PDB entry 8QFK | X-ray diffraction, 1.11 A resolution | chain AAA

[Chain AAA]
Protein: Carbonic anhydrase 2
Source organism: Homo sapiens
Notes: EC 4.2.1.1
UniProt: P00918 (CAH2_HUMAN); the author numbering skips numbers that UniProt does not, so the offset changes along the chain: 1-125 = UniProt 1-125; 127-261 = UniProt 126-260
Sequence (260 residues; row label = number of the first residue in the row; note: 1 number in that range is skipped by the numbering (no residue carries it; nothing is unmodelled there)):
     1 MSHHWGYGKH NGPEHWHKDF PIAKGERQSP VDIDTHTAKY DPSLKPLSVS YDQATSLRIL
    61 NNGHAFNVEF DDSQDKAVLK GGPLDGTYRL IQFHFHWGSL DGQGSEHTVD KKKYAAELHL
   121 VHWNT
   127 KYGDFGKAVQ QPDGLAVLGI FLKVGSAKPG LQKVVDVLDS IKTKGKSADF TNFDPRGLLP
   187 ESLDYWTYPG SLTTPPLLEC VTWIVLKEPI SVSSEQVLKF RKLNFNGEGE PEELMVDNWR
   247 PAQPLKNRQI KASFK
Not modelled in the structure: 1-3
Swiss-Prot annotation at these positions:
  - active site: H64 (Proton donor/acceptor)
  - binding site (Zn(2+)): H94, H96, H119
  - binding site (substrate): T199, T200
  - site: Y7 (Fine-tunes the proton-transfer properties of H-64), N62 (Fine-tunes the proton-transfer properties of H-64), N67 (Fine-tunes the proton-transfer properties of H-64), Q92 (Involved in the binding of some activators, including histamine and L-histidine)
  - modified residue: S2 (N-acetylserine), S166 (Phosphoserine), S173 (Phosphoserine)
Metal / ion sites: Zn2+: H94, H96, H119 (together with UII)
Small-molecule neighbours: UII (2-[[3-[[methylsulfonyl-[(4-sulfamoylphenyl)methyl]amino]methyl]phenyl]amino]ethanoic acid): W5, N62, N67, Q92, H94, H96, E106, H119, V121, F131, V135, V143, S197, L198, T199, T200, P201, P202, W209

[In short]
Chain AAA binds compound UII. H94, H96 and H119 coordinate Zn2+. UniProt lists active-site residue H64, 3
Zn2+-binding residues and substrate-binding residues T199 and T200.
Chain AAA is Carbonic anhydrase 2 (Homo sapiens); the structure, Human Carbonic Anhydrase II in complex with
(3-((N-(4-sulfamoylbenzyl)methylsulfonamido)methyl)phenyl)glycine, was determined by X-ray diffraction (same
publication as 8QUF, 8QF7 and 8QF9).
